PDB entry 4DMA | X-ray diffraction, 2.30 A resolution | chains A and B of the 4 polymer chains in the assembly

[Chain A]
Molecule: Estrogen receptor
Organism: Homo sapiens
UniProt: P03372 (ESR1_HUMAN); numbering as in UniProt (aligned over 303-549)
Amino-acid sequence (247 residues; row label = number of the first residue in the row):
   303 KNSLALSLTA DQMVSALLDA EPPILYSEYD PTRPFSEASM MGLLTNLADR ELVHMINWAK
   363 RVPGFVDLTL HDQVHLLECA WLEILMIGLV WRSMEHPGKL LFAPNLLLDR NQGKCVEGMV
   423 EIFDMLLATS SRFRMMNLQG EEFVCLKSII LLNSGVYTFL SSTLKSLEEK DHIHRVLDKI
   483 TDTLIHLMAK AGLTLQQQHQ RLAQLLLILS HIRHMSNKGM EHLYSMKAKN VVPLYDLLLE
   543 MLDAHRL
Unresolved in the structure: 303-304, 462-468
Construct notes: engineered mutation A530 (Cys in P03372)
Ligand contacts: 0L8 (2'-bromo-6'-(furan-3-yl)-4'-(hydroxymethyl)biphenyl-4-ol): M343, L346, T347, A350, E353, W383, L384, L387, M388, L391, R394, F404, M421, L428, G521, H524, L525, M528, L540
Reported in the primary citation:
  - mutagenesis - E523Q: decreased binding to SRC-2 RID

[Chain B]
Molecule: Estrogen receptor
Organism: Homo sapiens
UniProt: P03372 (ESR1_HUMAN); residues 1303-1549 here correspond to UniProt positions 303-549 (UniProt number = residue number - 1000)
Amino-acid sequence (247 residues; each row starts with the number of its first residue):
  1303 KNSLALSLTA DQMVSALLDA EPPILYSEYD PTRPFSEASM MGLLTNLADR ELVHMINWAK
  1363 RVPGFVDLTL HDQVHLLECA WLEILMIGLV WRSMEHPGKL LFAPNLLLDR NQGKCVEGMV
  1423 EIFDMLLATS SRFRMMNLQG EEFVCLKSII LLNSGVYTFL SSTLKSLEEK DHIHRVLDKI
  1483 TDTLIHLMAK AGLTLQQQHQ RLAQLLLILS HIRHMSNKGM EHLYSMKAKN VVPLYDLLLE
  1543 MLDAHRL
Unresolved in the structure: 1462-1472, 1549
Construct notes: engineered mutation A1530 (Cys530 in P03372)
Ligand contacts: 0L8 (2'-bromo-6'-(furan-3-yl)-4'-(hydroxymethyl)biphenyl-4-ol): M1343, L1346, T1347, A1350, E1353, W1383, L1384, L1387, M1388, L1391, R1394, F1404, M1421, I1424, L1428, G1521, H1524, L1525, M1528, L1540

[Interface between chain A and chain B]
Contacting residue pairs (54; chain A residue first):
  A430(A) - Y1459(B)
  T431(A) - Y1459(B)
  R434(A) - Y1459(B)
  R434(A) - H1476(B)
  I451(A) - L1509(B)  hydrophobic
  N455(A) - L1509(B)
  N455(A) - H1513(B)  hydrogen bond
  S456(A) - H1513(B)
  Y459(A) - A1430(B)
  Y459(A) - R1434(B)  hydrogen bond
  Y459(A) - I1510(B)
  Y459(A) - H1513(B)
  H476(A) - R1434(B)
  D480(A) - Q1502(B)
  D480(A) - Q1506(B)
  T483(A) - H1501(B)
  T483(A) - A1505(B)
  D484(A) - Q1498(B)
  D484(A) - Q1502(B)  hydrogen bond
  I487(A) - H1501(B)
  L497(A) - L1497(B)  hydrophobic
  L497(A) - H1501(B)
  Q498(A) - D1484(B)
  H501(A) - T1483(B)
  H501(A) - D1484(B)  salt bridge
  H501(A) - I1487(B)
  H501(A) - L1504(B)
  Q502(A) - D1480(B)
  Q502(A) - D1484(B)  hydrogen bond
  L504(A) - H1501(B)
  L504(A) - L1504(B)  hydrophobic
  A505(A) - T1483(B)
  A505(A) - L1508(B)  hydrophobic
  Q506(A) - D1480(B)  hydrogen bond
  L508(A) - A1505(B)  hydrophobic
  L509(A) - I1451(B)  hydrophobic
  L509(A) - N1455(B)
  L509(A) - L1511(B)  hydrophobic
  I510(A) - Y1459(B)
  L511(A) - L1509(B)  hydrophobic
  S512(A) - R1515(B)  hydrogen bond (backbone-side chain)
  H513(A) - N1455(B)  hydrogen bond (side chain-backbone)
  H513(A) - S1456(B)
  H513(A) - Y1459(B)
  H513(A) - R1515(B)  hydrogen bond
  R515(A) - S1512(B)  hydrogen bond
  R515(A) - H1513(B)  hydrogen bond
  R515(A) - H1516(B)
  H516(A) - R1515(B)
  H516(A) - N1519(B)  hydrogen bond
  N519(A) - H1516(B)
  N519(A) - N1519(B)  hydrogen bond
  E523(A) - E1523(B)
  H547(A) - K1520(B)
Other interface residues (no listed pair), chain A (37 interface residues in all): M438, V458, T460, L479, Q500, K520, L549
Other interface residues (no listed pair), chain B (35 interface residues in all): E1385, E1423, M1427, V1458, L1479, H1547

[Overview]
37 residues of chain A and 35 residues of chain B are in contact, with 12 hydrogen bonds and 1 salt bridge.
Among the polar pairs are H501(A)-D1484(B), N455(A)-H1513(B) and Y459(A)-R1434(B). Ligands of chain A:
compound 0L8. Bound to chain B: compound 0L8. The paper reports that E523Q of chain A reduces binding to SRC-2
RID.
Both chains are Estrogen receptor (Homo sapiens). Entry 4DMA (Crystal structure of ERa LBD in complex with
RU100132) was determined by X-ray diffraction together with 4DM6 and 4DM8 from the same study.
